Entry 1GR5 (electron microscopy, 7.90 A resolution (low resolution: residue-level contacts below are approximate; hydrogen-bond / salt-bridge calls are withheld)); this record covers chains A and L of the 14 polymer chains in the assembly.

# Chain A (and L)
Protein: 60 kDa chaperonin
Organism: Escherichia coli
Notes: chain L of this document is another copy of the same molecule, construct and numbering; everything in this record applies to it too
UniProt: P0A6F6 (CH60_ECOL6); residue numbers follow UniProt; this construct covers 2-548
Chain sequence (547 residues; each row starts with the number of its first residue):
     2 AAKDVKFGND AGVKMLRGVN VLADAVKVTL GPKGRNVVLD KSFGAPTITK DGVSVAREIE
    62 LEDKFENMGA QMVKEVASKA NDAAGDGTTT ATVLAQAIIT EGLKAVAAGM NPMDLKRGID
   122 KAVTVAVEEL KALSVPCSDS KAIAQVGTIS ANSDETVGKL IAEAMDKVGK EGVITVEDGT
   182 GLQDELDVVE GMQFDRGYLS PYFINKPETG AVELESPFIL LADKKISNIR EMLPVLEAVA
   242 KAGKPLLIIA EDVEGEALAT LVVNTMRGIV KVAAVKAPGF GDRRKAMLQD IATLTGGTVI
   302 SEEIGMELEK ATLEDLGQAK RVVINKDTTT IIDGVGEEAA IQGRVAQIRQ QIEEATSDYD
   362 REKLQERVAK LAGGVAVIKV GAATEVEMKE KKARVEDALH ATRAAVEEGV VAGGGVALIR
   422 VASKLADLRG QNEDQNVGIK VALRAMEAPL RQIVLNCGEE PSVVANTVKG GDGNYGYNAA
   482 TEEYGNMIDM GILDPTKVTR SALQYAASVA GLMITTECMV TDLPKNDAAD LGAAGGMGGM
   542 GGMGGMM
Disordered / not traced: 136-137, 192-193, 373-374, 409-410, 527-548
Sequence notes: engineered mutation Gly13 (Arg in P0A6F6), Val126 (Ala in P0A6F6)
UniProt features mapped onto this chain:
  - binding site (ATP): Thr30 to Pro33, Lys51, Asp87 to Thr91, Gly415, Asn479 to Ala481, Asp495
Reported in the primary citation:
  - self-association interface (contacts with another copy of this molecule); pairs are residue here / residue on that copy: Glu461-Arg452

# Chain A / chain L interface
Contacting residue pairs (8):
  Glu461(A) - Ser463(L)
  Ser463(A) - Glu461(L)
  Ser463(A) - Ser463(L)
  Ser463(A) - Val464(L)
  Val464(A) - Ser463(L)
  Val464(A) - Val464(L)
  Val464(A) - Asn467(L)
  Asn467(A) - Val464(L)
Other interface residues (no listed pair), chain L (5 interface residues in all): Arg452

# Overview
The interface between chain A and chain L involves 4 residues on one side and 5 on the other. From UniProt: 15
ATP-binding residues on chain A. The paper reports a self-association interface involving Glu461(A).
Chain A and chain L are both 60 kDa chaperonin (Escherichia coli); the structure, Solution Structure of apo
GroEL by Cryo-Electron microscopy, was determined by electron microscopy (same publication as 1GRU and 2C7E).
